6SKC - chain A; structure by X-ray diffraction, 2.18 A resolution.

# Chain A
Protein: Kallikrein-6
From: Homo sapiens
Notes: EC 3.4.21.-
Reference sequence: Q92876 (KLK6_HUMAN); the construct lacks a stretch of the UniProt sequence and is renumbered around it, so the offset changes along the chain: 16-36 = UniProt 22-42; 38-67 = UniProt 43-72; 69-125 = UniProt 73-129; 127-130 = UniProt 130-133; 5 more segments
Sequence (223 residues; each row starts with the number of its first residue; note: 10 numbers in that range are skipped by the numbering (no residue carries them; nothing is unmodelled there); a row labelled like 186A-186B holds insertion residues (186A, then the next letters in order)):
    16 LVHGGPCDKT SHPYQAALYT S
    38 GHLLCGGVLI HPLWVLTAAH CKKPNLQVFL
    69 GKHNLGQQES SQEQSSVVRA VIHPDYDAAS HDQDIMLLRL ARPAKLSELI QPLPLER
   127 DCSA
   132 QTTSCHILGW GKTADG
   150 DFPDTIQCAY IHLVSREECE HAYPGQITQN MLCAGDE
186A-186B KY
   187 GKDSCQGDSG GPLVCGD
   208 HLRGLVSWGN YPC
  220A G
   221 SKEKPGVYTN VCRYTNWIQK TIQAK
Not modelled in the structure: 245
Disulfides: Cys22-Cys157, Cys42-Cys58, Cys128-Cys232, Cys136-Cys201, Cys168-Cys182, Cys191-Cys220
Differences from the reference sequence: engineered mutation Gly74 (Arg78 in Q92876), Gln76 (Arg80 in Q92876), Gln132 (Asn134 in Q92876), Tyr218 (Ile216 in Q92876)
Small-molecule neighbours: LH8 (4-[(3S)-1-oxidanyl-3,4-dihydro-2,1-benzoxaborinin-3-yl]benzenecarboximidamide): Leu41, Cys42, His57, Asp189, Ser190, Cys191, Gln192, Gly193, Asp194, Ser195, Val213, Ser214, Trp215, Gly216, Asn217, Cys220, Gly226, Val227
Swiss-Prot annotation at these positions:
  - active site (Charge relay system): His57, Asp102, Ser195

# In short
Ligands of chain A: compound LH8. Curated annotation (UniProt) lists 3 active-site residues.
Chain A is Kallikrein-6 (Homo sapiens); the structure, Crystal Structure of Human Kallikrein 6 (I218Y) in
complex with GSK3448330A, was determined by X-ray diffraction (same publication as 6SKB and 6SKD).
